Entry 7CWM (electron microscopy, 3.60 A resolution); this record covers chains A and H of the 9 polymer chains in the assembly.

Chain A:
Name: Spike glycoprotein
Organism: Severe acute respiratory syndrome coronavirus 2
UniProt: P0DTC2 (SPIKE_SARS2); residue numbers follow UniProt; this construct covers 1-1273
Chain sequence (1273 residues; numbered 1 to 1273; the number before each row is that of its first residue):
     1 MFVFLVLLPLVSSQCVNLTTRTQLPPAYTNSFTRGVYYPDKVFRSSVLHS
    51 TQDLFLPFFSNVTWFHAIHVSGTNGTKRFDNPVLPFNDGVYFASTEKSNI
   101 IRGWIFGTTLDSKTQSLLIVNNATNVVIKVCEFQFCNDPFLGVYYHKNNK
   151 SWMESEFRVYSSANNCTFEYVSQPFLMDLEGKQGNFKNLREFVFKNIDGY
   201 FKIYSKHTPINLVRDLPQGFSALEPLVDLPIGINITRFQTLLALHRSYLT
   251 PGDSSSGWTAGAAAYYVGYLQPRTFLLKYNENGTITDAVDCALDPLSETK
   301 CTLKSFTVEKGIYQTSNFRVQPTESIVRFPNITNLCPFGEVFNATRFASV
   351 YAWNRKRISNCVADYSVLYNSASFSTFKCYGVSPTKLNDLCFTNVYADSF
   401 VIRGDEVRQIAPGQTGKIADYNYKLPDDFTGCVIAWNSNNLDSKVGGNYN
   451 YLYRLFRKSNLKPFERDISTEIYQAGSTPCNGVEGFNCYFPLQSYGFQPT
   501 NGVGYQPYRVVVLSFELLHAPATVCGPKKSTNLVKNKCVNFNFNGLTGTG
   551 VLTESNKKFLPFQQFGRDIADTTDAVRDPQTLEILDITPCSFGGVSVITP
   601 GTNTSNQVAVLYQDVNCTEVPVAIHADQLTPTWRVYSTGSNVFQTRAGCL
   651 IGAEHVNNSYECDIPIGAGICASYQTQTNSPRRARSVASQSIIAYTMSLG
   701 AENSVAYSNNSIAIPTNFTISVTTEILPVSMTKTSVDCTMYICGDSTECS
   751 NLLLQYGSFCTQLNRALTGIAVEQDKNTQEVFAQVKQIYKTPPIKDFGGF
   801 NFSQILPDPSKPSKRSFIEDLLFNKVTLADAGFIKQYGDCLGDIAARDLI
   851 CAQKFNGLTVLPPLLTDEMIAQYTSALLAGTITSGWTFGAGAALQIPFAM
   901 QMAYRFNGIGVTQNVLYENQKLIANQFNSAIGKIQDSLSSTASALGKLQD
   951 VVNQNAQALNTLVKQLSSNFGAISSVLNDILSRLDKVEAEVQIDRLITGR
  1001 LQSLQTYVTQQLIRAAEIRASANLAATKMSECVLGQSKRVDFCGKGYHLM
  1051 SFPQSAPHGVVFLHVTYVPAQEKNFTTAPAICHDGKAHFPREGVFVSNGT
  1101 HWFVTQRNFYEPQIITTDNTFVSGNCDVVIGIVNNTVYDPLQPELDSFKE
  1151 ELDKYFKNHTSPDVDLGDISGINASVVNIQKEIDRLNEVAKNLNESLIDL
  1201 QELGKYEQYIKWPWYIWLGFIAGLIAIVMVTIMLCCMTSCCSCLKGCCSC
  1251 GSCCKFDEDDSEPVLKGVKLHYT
Not modelled in the structure: 1-13, 252-255, 330-333, 379-388, 522-529, 621-640, 677-688, 828-847, 1148-1273
Disulfide bonds: C15-C136, C131-C166, C291-C301, C336-C361, C480-C488, C617-C649, C662-C671, C738-C760, C743-C749, C1032-C1043, C1082-C1126
Glycans and other covalent adducts: N-acetylglucosamine (NAG) linked to N234, N603, N616, N657, N709, N717, N801, N1074, N1098, N1134
Swiss-Prot annotation at these positions:
  - region: N280 to C301 (Putative superantigen), R403 to D405 (Integrin-binding motif), N448 to F456 (Immunodominant HLA epitope recognized by the CD8+), P681 to A684 (Putative superantigen), S816 to Y837 (Fusion peptide 1), K835 to F855 (Fusion peptide 2), D1163 to E1202 (Heptad repeat 2)
  - motif: M1237 to C1241 (Binding to host endocytosis trafficking protein SNX27), D1257 to E1262 (Diacidic ER export motif (host COPII)), S1261 to G1267 (Binding to host plasma membrane localising/FERM domain proteins), K1269 to T1273 (KxHxx, ER retrieval signal (COPI))
  - site (Cleavage): R685, S686, R815, S816
  - lipidation (S-palmitoyl cysteine): C1235, C1236, C1240, C1241, C1243, C1247, C1248, C1250, C1253, C1254
  - glycosylation: N17 (N-linked (GlcNAc...) (complex) asparagine), N61 (N-linked (GlcNAc...) (hybrid) asparagine), N74 (N-linked (GlcNAc...) (complex) asparagine), N122 (N-linked (GlcNAc...) (hybrid) asparagine), N149 (N-linked (GlcNAc...) (complex) asparagine), N165 (N-linked (GlcNAc...) (complex) asparagine), N234 (N-linked (GlcNAc...) (high mannose) asparagine), N282 (N-linked (GlcNAc...) (complex) asparagine), T323 (O-linked (GalNAc) threonine), S325 (O-linked (HexNAc...) serine), N331 (N-linked (GlcNAc...) (complex) asparagine), N343 (N-linked (GlcNAc...) (complex) asparagine), N603 (N-linked (GlcNAc...) (hybrid) asparagine), N616 (N-linked (GlcNAc...) (complex) asparagine), N657 (N-linked (GlcNAc...) (complex) asparagine), T676 (O-linked (GlcNAc...) threonine), T678 (O-linked (GlcNAc...) threonine), N709 (N-linked (GlcNAc...) (high mannose) asparagine), N717 (N-linked (GlcNAc...) (hybrid) asparagine), N801 (N-linked (GlcNAc...) (hybrid) asparagine) and 6 more in UniProt
  - natural variant: L5 (L5F: In strain: Iota/B.1.526), S13 (S13I: In strain: Epsilon/B.1.427/B.1.429), L18 (L18F: In strain: Beta/B.1.351, Gamma/P.1 and 1 more), T19 (T19I: In strain: Omicron/BQ.1.1, Omicron/XBB.1.5 and 1 more; T19R: In strain: Delta/B.1.617.2, Omicron/BA.2 and 4 more), T20 (T20N: In strain: Gamma/P.1), L24 to A27 (sequence variant, change not given here; In strain: Omicron/BA.2, Omicron/BA.2.12.1 and 6 more), P26 (P26S: In strain: Gamma/P.1), Q52 (Q52H: In strain: Omicron/EG.5.1), A67 (A67V: In strain: Eta/B.1.525, Omicron/BA.1), H69 to V70 (deletion: In strain: Alpha/B.1.1.7, Eta/B.1.525 and 5 more), G75 (G75V: In strain: Lambda/C.37), T76 (T76I: In strain: Lambda/C.37), 83 further natural variant entries in UniProt
  - mutagenesis: H69 to V70 (Increased incorporation of cleaved spike into virions), N121 (N121Q: Partial loss of biliverdin affinity), R190 (R190K: Partial loss of biliverdin affinity), N234 (N234Q: Increased resistance to neutralizing antibodies), N331 (N331Q: Reduced viral infectivity), N343 (N343Q: Reduced viral infectivity), L452 (L452R: Increased resistance to neutralizing antibodies. Decreases HLA binding to NF9 epitope. Increased binding affinity to human ACE2), Y453 (Y453F: Decreased HLA binding to NF9 epitope. Increased binding affinity to human ACE2), A475 (A475V: Increased resistance to neutralizing antibodies), V483 (V483A: Increased resistance to neutralizing antibodies), E484 (E484D: Increased replication in human TMEM106B overexpressing cells), F490 (F490L: Increased resistance to neutralizing antibodies and human covalescent sera neutralization), 17 further mutagenesis entries in UniProt
From the paper describing this entry:
  - mutagenesis - N354D/D364Y, V367F, R408I, W436R: unchanged binding to P17

Chain H:
Name: P17 heavy chain
Organism: Homo sapiens
Chain sequence (120 residues; numbered 2 to 121; the number before each row is that of its first residue):
     2 QQLVESGGGVVQPGRSLRLSCAASGFTFSSYAMHWVRQAPGKGLEWVAVI
    52 SYDGSNKYYADSVKGRFTISRDNSKNTLYLQMNSLRAEDTAVYYCARHAT
   102 LMNNKDIWGQGTLVTVSSAS
Disulfide bonds: C22-C96

Chain A / chain H interface:
Pairs across the interface - 21 pairs, chain A then chain H:
  L455(A) with M103(H), hydrophobic
  T470(A) with S31(H), hydrogen bond; D54(H)
  E471(A) with D54(H)
  N481(A) with N57(H), hydrogen bond (backbone-side chain)
  G482(A) with S52(H)
  V483(A) with V50(H), hydrophobic; S52(H); Y59(H), hydrophobic
  E484(A) with H35(H), salt bridge; H99(H); T101(H)
  Y489(A) with L102(H); M103(H), hydrophobic
  F490(A) with S31(H); Y32(H), hydrophobic; R98(H); M103(H); N104(H)
  L492(A) with N104(H), hydrogen bond (backbone-side chain)
  Q493(A) with M103(H)
Other interface residues (no listed pair), chain A (14 interface residues in all): F456, C480, G485
Other interface residues (no listed pair), chain H (15 interface residues in all): A33

Summary:
Chain A and chain H form an interface of 14 and 15 residues respectively; the contacts include 3 hydrogen
bonds and 1 salt bridge. Among the polar pairs are E484(A)-H35(H), T470(A)-S31(H) and N481(A)-N57(H). The
paper reports that N354D/D364Y, V367F and R408I of chain A, among others, leave binding to P17 unchanged.
Here chain A is Spike glycoprotein (Severe acute respiratory syndrome coronavirus 2) and chain H is P17 heavy
chain (Homo sapiens). Entry 7CWM (Complex of SARS-CoV-2 spike protein and Fab P17 with one RBD in open state
and two ...) was determined by electron microscopy together with 7CWL, 7CWN and 7CWO from the same study.
